Entry 1EXC (X-ray diffraction, 2.70 A resolution); this record covers chains A and B.

== Chain A (and B) ==
Molecule: Protein maf
Organism: Bacillus subtilis
Notes: chain B of this document is another copy of the same molecule, construct and numbering; everything in this record applies to it too
UniProtKB: Q02169 (MAF_BACSU); residues 1-189 here = UniProt positions 1-189
Chain sequence (189 residues; row label = number of the first residue in the row):
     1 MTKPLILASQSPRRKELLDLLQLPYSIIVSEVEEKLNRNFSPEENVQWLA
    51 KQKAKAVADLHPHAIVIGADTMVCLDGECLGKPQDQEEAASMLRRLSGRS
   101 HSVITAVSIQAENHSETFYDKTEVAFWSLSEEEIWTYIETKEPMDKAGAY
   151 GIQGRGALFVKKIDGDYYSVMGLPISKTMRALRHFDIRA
Not modelled in the structure: 186-189
Curated features (UniProtKB/Swiss-Prot):
  - active site: Asp-70 (Proton acceptor)
  - site (Important for substrate specificity): Arg-13, Thr-71, Gln-153
  - mutagenesis: Arg-14 (R14A: Loss of activity), Glu-34 (E34A: Loss of activity), Lys-53 (K53A: Loss of activity), Asp-70 (D70A: Loss of activity), Lys-82 (K82A: Loss of activity)
Disulfide bonds: Cys-74/Cys-79
Metal / ion sites: Na+: Glu-116 (shared with Glu-116(B) of chain B)
Residues lining bound ligands:
  - deoxyuridine-5'-triphosphate (DUT), molecule 1: Ala-8, Ser-9, Gln-10, Ser-11, Arg-14, Ser-30, Glu-31, Val-32, Glu-34, Lys-53, Ala-69, Asp-70, Lys-82
  - deoxyuridine-5'-triphosphate (DUT), molecule 2: Phe-40, Trp-48, Lys-51, Gln-52, Lys-55
  - deoxyuridine-5'-triphosphate (DUT), molecule 3: Trp-48, Gln-52, Lys-55
From the paper describing this entry:
  - binding site for deoxyuridine-5'-triphosphate: Ser-9, Arg-14, Glu-34, Lys-53, Lys-82
  - catalytic residues: Glu-34, Asp-70, Lys-82 (proposed by the authors, not directly observed)

== How chain A and chain B interact ==
Contacting residue pairs (23; chain A residue first):
  Gln-47(A) / Glu-112(B)  hydrogen bond (side chain-backbone)
  Gln-47(A) / Asn-113(B)
  Gln-47(A) / His-114(B)
  Glu-112(A) / Gln-47(B)
  Glu-112(A) / Tyr-119(B)  hydrogen bond
  Asn-113(A) / Gln-47(B)
  Asn-113(A) / Phe-118(B)
  Asn-113(A) / Tyr-119(B)  hydrogen bond (backbone-backbone)
  His-114(A) / Glu-116(B)  salt bridge
  His-114(A) / Thr-117(B)  hydrogen bond (side chain-backbone)
  His-114(A) / Phe-118(B)
  Ser-115(A) / Glu-116(B)
  Ser-115(A) / Thr-117(B)  hydrogen bond (backbone-backbone)
  Glu-116(A) / His-114(B)  salt bridge
  Glu-116(A) / Ser-115(B)
  Glu-116(A) / Glu-116(B)
  Thr-117(A) / His-114(B)
  Thr-117(A) / Ser-115(B)  hydrogen bond (backbone-backbone)
  Phe-118(A) / Asn-113(B)
  Phe-118(A) / His-114(B)
  Tyr-119(A) / Glu-112(B)  hydrogen bond
  Tyr-119(A) / Asn-113(B)  hydrogen bond (backbone-backbone)
  His-184(A) / His-184(B)  hydrogen bond
Other interface residues (no listed pair), chain A (11 interface residues in all): Arg-180
Other interface residues (no listed pair), chain B (13 interface residues in all): Glu-43, Arg-180, Ala-181

== Overview ==
11 residues of chain A and 13 residues of chain B are in contact, with 9 hydrogen bonds and 2 salt bridges.
Among the polar pairs are His-114(A)/Glu-116(B), Gln-47(A)/Glu-112(B) and Glu-112(A)/Tyr-119(B). The paper
reports catalytic residues Glu-34(A), Asp-70(A) and Lys-82(A); a binding site for deoxyuridine-5'-triphosphate
at Ser-9(A), Arg-14(A) and Glu-34(A) among others.
Both chains are Protein maf (Bacillus subtilis). Entry 1EXC (Crystal structure of B. subtilis maf protein
complexed with D-(utp)) was determined by X-ray diffraction, deposited together with 1EX2.
